8FNV - chains A and B of the 12 polymer chains in the assembly; structure by electron microscopy, 2.11 A resolution.

# Chain A (and B)
Name: Adenosine deaminase
Organism: Escherichia coli
Notes: chain B of this document is another copy of the same molecule, construct and numbering; everything in this record applies to it too
Reference sequence: A0A8E2SFD7 (A0A8E2SFD7_ECOLX); numbering as in UniProt (aligned over 1-798)
Sequence (798 residues; numbered 1 to 798; the number before each row is that of its first residue):
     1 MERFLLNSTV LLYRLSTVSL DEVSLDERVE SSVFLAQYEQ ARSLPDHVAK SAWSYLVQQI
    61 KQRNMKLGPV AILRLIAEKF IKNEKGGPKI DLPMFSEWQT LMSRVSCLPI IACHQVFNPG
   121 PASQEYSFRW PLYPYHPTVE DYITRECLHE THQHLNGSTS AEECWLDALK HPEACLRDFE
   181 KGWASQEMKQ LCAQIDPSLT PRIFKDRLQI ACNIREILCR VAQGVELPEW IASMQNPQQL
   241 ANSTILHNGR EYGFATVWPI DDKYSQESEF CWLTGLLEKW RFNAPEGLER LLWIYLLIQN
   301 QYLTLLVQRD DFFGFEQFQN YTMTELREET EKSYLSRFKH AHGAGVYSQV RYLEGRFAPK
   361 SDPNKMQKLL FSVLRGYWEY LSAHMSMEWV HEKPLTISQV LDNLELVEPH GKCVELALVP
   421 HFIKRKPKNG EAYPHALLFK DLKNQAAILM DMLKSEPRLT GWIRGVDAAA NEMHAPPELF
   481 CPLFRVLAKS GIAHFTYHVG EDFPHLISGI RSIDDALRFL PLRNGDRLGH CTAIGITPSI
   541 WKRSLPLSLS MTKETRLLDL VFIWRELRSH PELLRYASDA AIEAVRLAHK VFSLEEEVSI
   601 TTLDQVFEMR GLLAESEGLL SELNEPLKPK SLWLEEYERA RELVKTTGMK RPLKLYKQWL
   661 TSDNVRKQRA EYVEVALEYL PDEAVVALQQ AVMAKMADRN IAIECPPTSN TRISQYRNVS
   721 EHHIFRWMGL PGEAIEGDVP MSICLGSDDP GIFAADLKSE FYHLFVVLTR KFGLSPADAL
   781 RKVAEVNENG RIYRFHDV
Disordered / not traced: 310-321, 620-630, 709-713
Differences from the reference sequence: conflict T274 (Ile in A0A8E2SFD7)
Ion coordination: Zn2+: H152, H154, H498, H530
From the paper describing this entry:
  - catalytic residues: E501, H530
  - Zn2+ coordination: H152, H154, H498, H530
  - mutagenesis - H152A/H154A: abolished catalytic activity on ATP

# Interface between chain A and chain B
Residue-residue contacts - 24 pairs, chain A then chain B:
  N83(A) with R523(B)
  E84(A) with R523(B)
  K85(A) with H494(B); R523(B)
  L92(A) with N524(B)
  P121(A) with A488(B); K489(B); G491(B)
  S123(A) with T460(B)
  Y135(A) with N524(B)
  H136(A) with N524(B); N700(B)
  P137(A) with N524(B); G525(B); N700(B); I792(B)
  T138(A) with I792(B)
  D141(A) with R791(B), salt bridge; I792(B); R794(B), salt bridge
  R145(A) with R791(B)
  V346(A) with E408(B)
  Y347(A) with H410(B), hydrogen bond
  K412(A) with E408(B), salt bridge
Other interface residues (no listed pair), chain A (17 interface residues in all): A122, T144
Other interface residues (no listed pair), chain B (20 interface residues in all): P409, P457, S490, A493, Y793, V798

# Summary
Chain A and chain B form an interface of 17 and 20 residues respectively; the contacts include 1 hydrogen bond
and 3 salt bridges. Polar contacts include D141(A)-R791(B), D141(A)-R794(B) and K412(A)-E408(B). The paper
reports catalytic residues E501(A) and H530(A); H152A/H154A of chain A abolish catalytic activity on ATP.
Both chains are Adenosine deaminase (Escherichia coli). Entry 8FNV (Structure of RdrB from Escherichia coli
RADAR defense system) was determined by electron microscopy together with 8FNT, 8FNU and 8FNW from the same
study.
